Entry 9FBW (electron microscopy, 4.40 A resolution (low resolution: residue-level contacts below are approximate; hydrogen-bond / salt-bridge calls are withheld)); this record covers chains G and I of the 18 polymer chains in the assembly.

Chain G:
Molecule: Histone H2B.1
Organism: Saccharomyces cerevisiae S288C
UniProtKB: P02293 (H2B1_YEAST); residues 0-130 here correspond to UniProt positions 1-131 (UniProt number = residue number + 1)
Amino-acid sequence (131 residues; each row starts with the number of its first residue; numbering starts at 0):
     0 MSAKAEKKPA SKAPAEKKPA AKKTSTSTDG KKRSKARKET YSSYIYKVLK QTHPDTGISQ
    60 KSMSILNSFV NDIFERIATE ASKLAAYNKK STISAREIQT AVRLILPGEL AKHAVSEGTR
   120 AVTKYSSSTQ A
Not modelled in the structure: 0-36, 91-92, 106-130
Swiss-Prot annotation at these positions:
  - modified residue: Lys6 (N6-acetyllysine), Lys7 (N6-acetyllysine), Ser10 (Phosphoserine), Lys11 (N6-acetyllysine), Lys16 (N6-acetyllysine), Lys17 (N6-acetyllysine), Lys21 (N6-acetyllysine), Lys22 (N6-acetyllysine), Lys34 (N6-succinyllysine), Lys37 (N6,N6-dimethyllysine), Lys46 (N6-succinyllysine)
  - cross-link (Glycyl lysine isopeptide (Lys-Gly)): Lys6 (interchain with G-Cter in SUMO), Lys7 (interchain with G-Cter in SUMO), Lys16 (interchain with G-Cter in SUMO), Lys17 (interchain with G-Cter in SUMO), Lys123 (interchain with G-Cter in ubiquitin)

Chain I:
Molecule: 112-nt DNA strand
Sequence (112 nucleotides; numbered -75 to 36; the number before each row is that of its first residue; numbers below 1 keep their minus sign (DC-75 is residue -75)):
   -75 CCCTGGAGAA TCCCGGTGCC GAGGCCGCTC AATTGGTCGT AGACAGCTCT AGCACCGCTT
   -15 AAACGCACGT ACGCGCTGTC CCCCGCGTTT TAACCGCCAA GGGGATTACT CC

Interface between chain G and chain I:
Pairs across the interface (13; chain G residue first):
  Ser41(G) - DG-53(I)
  Ser42(G) - DG-53(I)
  Ser42(G) - DG-52(I)
  Tyr45(G) - DA-54(I)
  Tyr45(G) - DG-53(I)
  Tyr45(G) - DG-52(I)
  Ile57(G) - DA-54(I)
  Ser58(G) - DA-54(I)
  Gln59(G) - DA-54(I)
  Lys88(G) - DG-34(I)
  Lys89(G) - DG-34(I)
  Ser90(G) - DA-35(I)
  Ser90(G) - DG-34(I)
Also at the interface, not in a pair above, chain G (10 interface residues in all): Ile44
Also at the interface, not in a pair above, chain I (6 interface residues in all): DG-55

In short:
10 residues of chain G face 6 of chain I across their interface.
Here chain G is Histone H2B.1 (Saccharomyces cerevisiae S288C) and chain I is a 112-nt DNA strand. Entry 9FBW
(SWR1 lacking Swc5 subunit in complex with hexasome) was determined by electron microscopy (same publication
as 8QYV and 8QZ0).
